9GJN - chain A; structure by X-ray diffraction, 1.72 A resolution.

Chain A:
Name: Endoplasmic reticulum aminopeptidase 1
From: Homo sapiens
Notes: EC 3.4.11.-
UniProtKB: Q9NZ08 (ERAP1_HUMAN); residue numbers follow UniProt; this construct covers 1-485, 514-941
Sequence (922 residues; each row starts with the number of its first residue; note: 25 numbers in that range are skipped by the numbering (no residue carries them; nothing is unmodelled there)):
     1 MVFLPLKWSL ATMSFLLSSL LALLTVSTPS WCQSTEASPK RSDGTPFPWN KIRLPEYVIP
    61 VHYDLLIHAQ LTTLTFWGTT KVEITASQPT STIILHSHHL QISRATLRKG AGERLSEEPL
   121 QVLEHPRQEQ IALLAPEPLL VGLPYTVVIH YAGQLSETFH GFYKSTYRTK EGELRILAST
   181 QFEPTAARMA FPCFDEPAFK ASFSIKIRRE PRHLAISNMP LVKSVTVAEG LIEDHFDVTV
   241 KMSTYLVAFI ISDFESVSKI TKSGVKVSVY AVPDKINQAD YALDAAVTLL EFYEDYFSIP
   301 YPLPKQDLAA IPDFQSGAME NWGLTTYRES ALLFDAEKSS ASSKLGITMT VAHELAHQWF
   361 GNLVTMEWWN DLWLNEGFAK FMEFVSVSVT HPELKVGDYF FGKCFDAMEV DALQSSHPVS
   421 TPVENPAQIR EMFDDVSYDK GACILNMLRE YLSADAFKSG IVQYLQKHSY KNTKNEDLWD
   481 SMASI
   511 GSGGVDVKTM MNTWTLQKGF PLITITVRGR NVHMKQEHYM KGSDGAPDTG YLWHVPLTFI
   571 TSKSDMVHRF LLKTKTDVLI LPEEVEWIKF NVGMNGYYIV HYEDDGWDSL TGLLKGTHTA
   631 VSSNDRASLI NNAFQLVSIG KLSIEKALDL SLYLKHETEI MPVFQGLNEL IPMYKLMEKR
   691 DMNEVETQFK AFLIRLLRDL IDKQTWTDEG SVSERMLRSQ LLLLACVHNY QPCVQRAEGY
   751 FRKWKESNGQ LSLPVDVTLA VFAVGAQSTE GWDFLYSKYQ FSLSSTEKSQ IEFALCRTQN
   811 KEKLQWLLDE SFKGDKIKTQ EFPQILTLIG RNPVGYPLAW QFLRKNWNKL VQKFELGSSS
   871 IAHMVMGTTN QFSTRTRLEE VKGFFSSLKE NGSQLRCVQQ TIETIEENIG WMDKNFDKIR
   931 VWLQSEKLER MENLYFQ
Not modelled in the structure: 1-44, 111-115, 511-515, 552-557, 941-947
Construct notes: conflict Gln-70 (Asn in Q9NZ08), Gln-154 (Asn in Q9NZ08), Gln-414 (Asn in Q9NZ08), Gln-760 (Asn in Q9NZ08); linker (511-513); expression tag (942-947)
Disulfides: Cys-404/Cys-443
Bound ions: Zn2+: His-353, His-357, Glu-376
Residues lining bound ligands:
  - A1IMK (1-[2-(3-oxidanylidene-1,4-benzothiazin-4-yl)ethanoylamino]cyclohexane-1-carboxylic acid): Leu-677, Asn-678, Ile-681, Pro-682, Tyr-684, Lys-685, Gln-730, Leu-733, Leu-734, Val-737, His-738, Phe-803, Arg-807, Arg-841, Gln-881
  - B3P (2-[3-(2-hydroxy-1,1-dihydroxymethyl-ethylamino)-propylamino]-2-hydroxymethyl-propane-1,3-diol): Phe-405, Asp-406, Glu-409, Lys-551, Asn-641, Ser-648, Gln-675, Asn-678, Glu-679, Pro-682, Met-683, Leu-686, Glu-917, Asn-918, Trp-921
Reported in the primary citation:
  - binding site for A1IMK: Leu-677, Tyr-684, Lys-685, Arg-807, Gln-881

Overview:
Ligands of chain A: compound B3P and compound A1IMK. His-353, His-357 and Glu-376 form the Zn2+ site. From the
paper: a binding site for A1IMK at Leu-677, Tyr-684 and Lys-685 among others.
Chain A is Endoplasmic reticulum aminopeptidase 1 (Homo sapiens); the structure, ERAP1 in complex with
1-[2-(3-oxo-3,4-dihydro-2H-1,4-benzothiazin-4-yl)acetamido]cyclohexane-1-carboxylic acid, was determined by
X-ray diffraction (same publication as 9GJS, 9GK6 and 9GKE).
